PDB entry 9JB0 | electron microscopy, 2.90 A resolution | chains BB and AA of the 12 polymer chains in the assembly

# Chain BB (and AA)
Molecule: Amyloid-beta precursor protein
Notes: chain AA of this document is another copy of the same molecule, construct and numbering; everything in this record applies to it too
UniProt: P05067 (A4_HUMAN); residues 1-42 here correspond to UniProt positions 672-713 (UniProt number = residue number + 671)
Sequence (42 residues; numbered 1 to 42; the number before each row is that of its first residue):
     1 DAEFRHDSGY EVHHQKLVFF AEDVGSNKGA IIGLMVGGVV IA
Not modelled in the structure: 1-8
Construct notes: modified residue (23)
Modified / non-standard residues: D23 (D-aspartic acid; DAS)

# Chain BB / chain AA interface
Contacting residue pairs - 77 pairs, chain BB then chain AA:
  G9(BB) with G9(AA)
  Y10(BB) with G9(AA), hydrogen bond (backbone-backbone); Y10(AA), hydrophobic; E11(AA), hydrogen bond (backbone-backbone)
  E11(BB) with E11(AA)
  V12(BB) with E11(AA), hydrogen bond (backbone-backbone); V12(AA); H13(AA), hydrogen bond (backbone-backbone); Q15(AA)
  H13(BB) with H13(AA); H14(AA); Q15(AA)
  H14(BB) with H13(AA), hydrogen bond (backbone-backbone); H14(AA), hydrogen bond (backbone-backbone)
  Q15(BB) with H14(AA), hydrogen bond (backbone-backbone); Q15(AA), hydrogen bond; K16(AA), hydrogen bond (backbone-backbone)
  K16(BB) with K16(AA)
  L17(BB) with K16(AA), hydrogen bond (backbone-backbone); L17(AA); V18(AA), hydrogen bond (backbone-backbone)
  V18(BB) with V18(AA)
  F19(BB) with V18(AA), hydrogen bond (backbone-backbone); F19(AA); F20(AA), hydrogen bond (backbone-backbone)
  F20(BB) with F20(AA), hydrophobic
  A21(BB) with F20(AA), hydrogen bond (backbone-backbone); A21(AA); E22(AA), hydrogen bond (backbone-backbone)
  E22(BB) with E22(AA)
  D23(BB) with E22(AA), hydrogen bond (backbone-backbone); D23(AA); V24(AA), hydrogen bond (backbone-backbone)
  V24(BB) with V24(AA); G25(AA), hydrogen bond (backbone-backbone)
  G25(BB) with G25(AA)
  S26(BB) with G25(AA), hydrogen bond (backbone-backbone); S26(AA)
  N27(BB) with N27(AA), hydrogen bond; K28(AA), hydrogen bond (backbone-backbone); G29(AA), hydrogen bond (backbone-backbone); I31(AA)
  K28(BB) with I41(AA)
  G29(BB) with G29(AA); A30(AA), hydrogen bond (backbone-backbone)
  A30(BB) with A30(AA); V39(AA), hydrophobic; I41(AA)
  I31(BB) with A30(AA), hydrogen bond (backbone-backbone); I31(AA); I32(AA), hydrogen bond (backbone-backbone)
  I32(BB) with I32(AA); M35(AA), hydrophobic
  G33(BB) with I32(AA), hydrogen bond (backbone-backbone); G33(AA), hydrogen bond (backbone-backbone)
  L34(BB) with L17(AA), hydrophobic; G33(AA), hydrogen bond (backbone-backbone); L34(AA); M35(AA), hydrogen bond (backbone-backbone)
  M35(BB) with M35(AA); G37(AA); G38(AA)
  V36(BB) with M35(AA), hydrogen bond (backbone-backbone); V36(AA); G37(AA), hydrogen bond (backbone-backbone)
  G37(BB) with Y10(AA); G37(AA)
  G38(BB) with G37(AA), hydrogen bond (backbone-backbone); G38(AA); V39(AA), hydrogen bond (backbone-backbone)
  V39(BB) with V39(AA)
  V40(BB) with V39(AA), hydrogen bond (backbone-backbone); V40(AA); I41(AA), hydrogen bond (backbone-backbone)
  I41(BB) with I41(AA)
  A42(BB) with I41(AA), hydrogen bond (backbone-backbone); A42(AA)

# In short
The chain BB/chain AA interface involves 34 residues from each chain; the contacts include 36 hydrogen bonds.
Among the polar pairs are Q15(BB)-Q15(AA), N27(BB)-N27(AA) and Y10(BB)-G9(AA).
Chain BB and chain AA are both Amyloid-beta precursor protein; the structure, Cryo-EM structure of the class
II amyloid-beta 42 fibril containing a D-Asp at position 23, was determined by electron microscopy (same
publication as 9JAZ, 9JB1 and 9JB2).
